5MLH - chain A; structure by X-ray diffraction, 1.86 A resolution.

Chain A:
Molecule: Progesterone 5-beta-reductase
Organism: Plantago major
Notes: EC 1.1.1.145
UniProtKB: D6N9X1 (D6N9X1_PLAMJ); residues 1-389 here = UniProt positions 1-389
Chain sequence (389 residues; row label = number of the first residue in the row):
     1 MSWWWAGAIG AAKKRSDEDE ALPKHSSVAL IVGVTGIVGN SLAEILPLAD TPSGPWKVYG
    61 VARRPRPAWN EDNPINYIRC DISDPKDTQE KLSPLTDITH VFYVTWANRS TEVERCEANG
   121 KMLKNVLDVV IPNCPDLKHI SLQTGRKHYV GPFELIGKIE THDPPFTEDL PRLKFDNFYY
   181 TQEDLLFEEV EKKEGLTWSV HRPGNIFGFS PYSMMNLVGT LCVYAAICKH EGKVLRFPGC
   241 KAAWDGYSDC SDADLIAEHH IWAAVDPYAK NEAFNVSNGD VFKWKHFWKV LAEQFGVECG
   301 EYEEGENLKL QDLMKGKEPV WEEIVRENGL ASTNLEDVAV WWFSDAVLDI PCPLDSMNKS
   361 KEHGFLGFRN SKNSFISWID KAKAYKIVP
Disordered / not traced: 1-25
Ion coordination: Ca2+ near Y179 (its only coordinating residue here); Na+ near D252 (its only coordinating residue here)
Ligand contacts:
  - NADP (NAP; NADP nicotinamide-adenine-dinucleotide phosphate): G33, V34, T35, G36, I37, V38, V61, A62, R63, R64, C80, D81, I82, S83, V104, T105, W106, M122, Q143, T144, G145, K147, F178, Y179, P203, G204, N205, I206, S213, M214, M215, F343
  - (2E,6E)-2,6-dimethylocta-2,6-dienedial (XOG): K147, V150, F153, I156, N205, M215, A243, F343, A346, V347, I350, P351, C352, P353
What the authors report for this chain:
  - self-association interface (contacts with another copy of this molecule); pairs are residue here / residue on that copy: D163-K283 (salt bridge), D163-K285 (salt bridge), Y247-L354 (hydrogen bond)
  - binding site for NADP: T35, I37, R63, R64, D81, I82, T105, Q143, Y179, I206, S213, M215
  - binding site for (2E,6E)-2,6-dimethylocta-2,6-dienedial: V150, I156, N205, A346, I350, P353
  - specificity-determining residues: V347, I350
  - catalytic residues: K147
  - catalytic residues: Y179 (proposed by the authors, not directly observed)
  - mutagenesis - K147A, K147M: abolished catalytic activity
  - mutagenesis - N205D: increased catalytic activity
  - mutagenesis - Y179F: abolished expression
  - mutagenesis - P353F: decreased expression
  - contacts within the chain: K147-Y179
  - conformationally variable residues (loop rearrangement): D349 to L354
  - mutagenesis - V150M, V150M/I156Y: increased catalytic activity on progesterone
  - mutagenesis - A346V/I350N: unchanged catalytic activity on progesterone
  - specificity-determining residues: R146, N205 (by similarity / conservation)

In short:
Bound to chain A: (2E,6E)-2,6-dimethylocta-2,6-dienedial and NADP. From the paper: catalytic residues K147 and
Y179; K147A and K147M abolish catalytic activity; 8 substitutions were tested in all.
Chain A is Progesterone 5-beta-reductase (Plantago major); the structure, Plantago Major multifunctional
oxidoreductase in complex with 8-oxogeranial and NADP+, was determined by X-ray diffraction together with
6GSD, 5MLM and 5MLR from the same study.
